PDB entry 6OSA | electron microscopy, 3.00 A resolution | chains R and A of the 5 polymer chains in the assembly

Chain R:
Name: Neurotensin receptor type 1
Source organism: Homo sapiens
UniProt: P30989 (NTR1_HUMAN); numbering as in UniProt; present here: 20-281, 292-418
Amino-acid sequence (435 residues; numbered -19 to 425; 10 numbers in that range are skipped by the numbering (no residue carries them; nothing is unmodelled there); the number before each row is that of its first residue; numbers below 1 keep their minus sign (Asp-19 is residue -19)):
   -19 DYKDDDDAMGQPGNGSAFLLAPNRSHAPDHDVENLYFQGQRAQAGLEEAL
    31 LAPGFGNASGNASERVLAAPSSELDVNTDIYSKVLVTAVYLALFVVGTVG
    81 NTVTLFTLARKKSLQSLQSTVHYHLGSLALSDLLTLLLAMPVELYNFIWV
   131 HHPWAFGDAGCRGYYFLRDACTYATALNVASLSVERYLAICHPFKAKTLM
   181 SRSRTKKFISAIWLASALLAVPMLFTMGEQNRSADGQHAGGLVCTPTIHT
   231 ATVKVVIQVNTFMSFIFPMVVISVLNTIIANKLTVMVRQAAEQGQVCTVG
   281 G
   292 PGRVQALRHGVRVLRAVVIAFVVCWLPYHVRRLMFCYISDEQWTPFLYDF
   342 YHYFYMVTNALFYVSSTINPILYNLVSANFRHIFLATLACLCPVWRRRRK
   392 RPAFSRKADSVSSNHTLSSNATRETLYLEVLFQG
Disordered / not traced: -19 to 49, 274-276, 384-425
Disulfide bonds: Cys141-Cys224
Construct notes: expression tag (-19 to 19, 419-425); engineered mutation Leu85 (Ala in P30989)
UniProt features mapped onto this chain:
  - region: Val321 to Tyr344 (Neurotensin binding)
  - lipidation (S-palmitoyl cysteine): Cys381, Cys383
  - glycosylation (N-linked (GlcNAc...) asparagine): Asn37, Asn41
From the paper describing this entry:
  - contacts within the chain: Leu105-Tyr364
  - conformationally variable residues (side-chain flip): Tyr364
  - mutagenesis - S93A/L94A/R294A/H373A: decreased signaling in response to Gi/o signaling
  - mutagenesis - S93A/L94A/R294A/H373A: unchanged expression
  - mutagenesis - S93A/L94A/R294A/H373A: decreased signaling in response to other G-proteins
  - mutagenesis - A85L: increased expression (proposed by the authors, not directly observed)

Chain A:
Name: Guanine nucleotide-binding protein G(i) subunit alpha-1
Source organism: Homo sapiens
UniProt: P63096 (GNAI1_HUMAN); residues 1-354 here = UniProt positions 1-354
Amino-acid sequence (354 residues; numbered 1 to 354; the number before each row is that of its first residue):
     1 MGCTLSAEDKAAVERSKMIDRNLREDGEKAAREVKLLLLGAGESGKSTIV
    51 KQMKIIHEAGYSEEECKQYKAVVYSNTIQSIIAIIRAMGRLKIDFGDSAR
   101 ADDARQLFVLAGAAEEGFMTAELAGVIKRLWKDSGVQACFNRSREYQLND
   151 SAAYYLNDLDRIAQPNYIPTQQDVLRTRVKTTGIVETHFTFKDLHFKMFD
   201 VGGQRSERKKWIHCFEGVTAIIFCVALSDYDLVLAEDEEMNRMHESMKLF
   251 DSICNNKWFTDTSIILFLNKKDLFEEKIKKSPLTICYPEYAGSNTYEEAA
   301 AYIQCQFEDLNKRKDTKEIYTHFTCATDTKNVQFVFDAVTDVIIKNNLKD
   351 CGLF
Disordered / not traced: 1-3, 55-181, 235-240
UniProt features mapped onto this chain:
  - region: Lys35 to Thr48 (G1 motif), Asp173 to Thr181 (G2 motif), Phe196 to Arg205 (G3 motif), Ile265 to Asp272 (G4 motif), Thr324 to Thr329 (G5 motif)
  - binding site (GTP): Glu43 to Thr48, Ser151, Leu175 to Thr181, Asp200 to Gln204, Asn269 to Asp272, Ala326
  - binding site (Mg(2+)): Ser47, Thr181
  - modified residue: Arg178 (ADP-ribosylarginine), Gln204 (Deamidated glutamine), Cys351 (ADP-ribosylcysteine)
  - lipidation: Gly2 (N-myristoyl glycine), Cys3 (S-palmitoyl cysteine)
From the paper describing this entry:
  - contacts within the chain: His322-Phe334 (pi stacking)

Chain R / chain A interface:
Residue-residue contacts - 34 pairs, chain R then chain A:
  Ser93(R) with Lys257(A); Thr260(A), hydrogen bond
  Leu94(R) with Glu216(A); Gly217(A)
  Gln98(R) with Asp350(A)
  Val101(R) with Asp350(A); Cys351(A)
  Arg166(R) with Cys351(A), hydrogen bond (side chain-backbone); Leu353(A)
  Ala169(R) with Asn347(A); Cys351(A), hydrophobic
  Ile170(R) with Cys351(A), hydrophobic; Leu353(A), hydrophobic
  Phe174(R) with Ala31(A); Arg32(A)
  Lys177(R) with Ala31(A)
  Thr278(R) with Asp337(A)
  Val279(R) with Tyr320(A), hydrophobic; Phe334(A), hydrophobic
  Gly280(R) with Asp341(A); Lys345(A)
  Arg294(R) with Thr340(A); Asp341(A); Ile344(A); Lys345(A)
  Ala297(R) with Phe354(A), hydrophobic
  Leu298(R) with Leu348(A), hydrophobic
  Val304(R) with Leu353(A), hydrophobic
  Val367(R) with Leu353(A)
  Ser368(R) with Phe354(A), hydrogen bond (side chain-backbone)
  Ala369(R) with Phe354(A)
  Asn370(R) with Asp315(A); Thr316(A)
  His373(R) with Asp315(A), salt bridge
Also at the interface, not in a pair above, chain R (28 interface residues in all): Pro173, Thr178, Leu263, Met266, Gly293, Gly301, Leu305
Also at the interface, not in a pair above, chain A (26 interface residues in all): Gly27, Glu28, Glu318, Thr321, Gly352
From the paper, about this interface:
  - interface residues, chain R: Arg294(R), His373(R)

Overview:
Chain R and chain A form an interface of 28 and 26 residues respectively; the contacts include 3 hydrogen
bonds and 1 salt bridge. Polar contacts include His373(R)-Asp315(A), Ser93(R)-Thr260(A) and
Arg166(R)-Cys351(A). From the paper: S93A/L94A/R294A/H373A of chain R reduce signaling in response to Gi/o
signaling; interface residues Arg294(R) and His373(R).
Here chain R is Neurotensin receptor type 1 and chain A is Guanine nucleotide-binding protein G(i) subunit
alpha-1, both from Homo sapiens. Entry 6OSA (human Neurotensin Receptor 1 (hNTSR1) - Gi1 Protein Complex in
non-canonical conformation (NC state)) was determined by electron microscopy (same publication as 6OS9).
